3EPL - chains A and E of the 4 polymer chains in the assembly; structure by X-ray diffraction, 3.60 A resolution.

[Chain A]
Molecule: tRNA isopentenyltransferase
Source organism: Saccharomyces cerevisiae
Notes: EC 2.5.1.8
Reference sequence: P07884 (MOD5_YEAST); numbering as in UniProt (aligned over 13-421)
Chain sequence (409 residues; each row starts with the number of its first residue):
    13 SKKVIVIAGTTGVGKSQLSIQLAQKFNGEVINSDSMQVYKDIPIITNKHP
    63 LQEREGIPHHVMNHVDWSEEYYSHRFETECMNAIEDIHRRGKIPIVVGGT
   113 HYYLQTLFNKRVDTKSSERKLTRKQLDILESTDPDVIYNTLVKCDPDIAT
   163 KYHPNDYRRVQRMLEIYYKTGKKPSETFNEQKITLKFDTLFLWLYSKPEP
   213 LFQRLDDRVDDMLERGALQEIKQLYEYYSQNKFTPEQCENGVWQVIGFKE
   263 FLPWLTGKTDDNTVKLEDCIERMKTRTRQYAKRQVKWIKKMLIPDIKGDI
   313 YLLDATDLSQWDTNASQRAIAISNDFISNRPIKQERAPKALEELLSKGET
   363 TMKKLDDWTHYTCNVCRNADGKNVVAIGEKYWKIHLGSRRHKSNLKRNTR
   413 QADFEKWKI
Disordered / not traced: 269-275
Metal / ion sites: Zn2+: Cys375, Cys378, His397, His403
Ligand contacts: dimethylallyl diphosphate (DMA): Thr22, Thr23, Gly24, Val25, Gly26, Lys27, Ser28, Gln29, Asn59, His61, Arg220
Swiss-Prot annotation at these positions:
  - zinc finger: Tyr373 to Arg409 (Matrin-type)
  - region: Asp46 to Gln49 (Interaction with substrate tRNA), Arg170 to Arg174 (Interaction with substrate tRNA), Phe199 to Tyr207 (Core aggregation region), Pro210 to Glu232 (Interaction with isopentenylpyrophosphate transferase), Gln256 to Ile258 (Interaction with substrate tRNA), Arg284 to Lys302 (Interaction with substrate tRNA)
  - binding site (ATP): Gly21 to Ser28
  - binding site (dimethylallyl diphosphate): Thr23 to Ser28
  - binding site (Zn(2+)): Cys375, Cys378, His397, His403
  - site (Interaction with substrate tRNA): Thr112, Gln193
From the paper describing this entry:
  - specificity-determining residues: Gln193 (by similarity / conservation)
  - catalytic residues: Thr23, Asp46, Arg220 (proposed by the authors, not directly observed)

[Chain E]
Molecule: tRNA
Sequence (69 nucleotides; numbered 2 to 71; 1 number in that range is skipped by the numbering (no residue carries it; nothing is unmodelled there); the number before each row is that of its first residue):
     2 CUCGUAUGGCGCAGU
    18 GGUAGCGCAGCAGAUUGCAXAUCUGUUGGUCCUUAGUUCGAUCCUGAGUG
    68 CGAG
Modified positions: 6IA (N6-isopentenyl-adenosine-5'-monophosphate) at position 37
Ligand contacts: Mg2+ (MG): U55, C56, G57

[Chain A / chain E interface]
Residue-residue contacts (85; chain A residue first):
  Thr23(A) with 6IA_37(E), base contact
  Asp46(A) with 6IA_37(E), base contact
  Met48(A) with 6IA_37(E), base contact
  Asn59(A) with 6IA_37(E), base contact
  Tyr83(A) with A36(E), phosphate contact
  Tyr84(A) with G34(E), base contact; C35(E), sugar contact; A36(E), phosphate contact
  Ser85(A) with C35(E), phosphate contact; A36(E), hydrogen bond to the phosphate
  His86(A) with G34(E), stacking on the base
  Thr112(A) with A36(E), phosphate contact; 6IA_37(E), hydrogen bond to the phosphate
  Tyr114(A) with U32(E), sugar contact; U33(E), phosphate contact; C35(E), phosphate contact; A36(E), stacking on the base
  Tyr115(A) with A36(E), hydrogen bond to the phosphate
  Gln117(A) with U33(E), sugar contact
  Lys122(A) with U33(E), base contact
  Arg123(A) with G34(E), phosphate contact
  Val124(A) with G34(E), phosphate contact
  Lys127(A) with G34(E), hydrogen bond to the base
  Lys163(A) with U32(E), salt bridge to the phosphate
  Tyr164(A) with U32(E), phosphate contact; U33(E), hydrogen bond to the phosphate
  His165(A) with U41(E), sugar contact
  Asn167(A) with C40(E), sugar contact; U41(E), hydrogen bond to the phosphate
  Asp168(A) with C40(E), sugar contact
  Arg170(A) with C35(E), hydrogen bond to the sugar; A38(E), hydrogen bond to the base; U39(E), hydrogen bond to the sugar
  Arg171(A) with A31(E), base contact; U32(E), base contact; U33(E), salt bridge to the phosphate; A36(E), base contact; A38(E), hydrogen bond to the base; U39(E), hydrogen bond to the base
  Gln173(A) with C35(E), base contact
  Arg174(A) with G34(E), salt bridge to the phosphate
  Phe190(A) with U33(E), stacking on the base
  Gln193(A) with U33(E), hydrogen bond to the base
  Arg220(A) with 6IA_37(E), base contact
  Glu251(A) with A38(E), hydrogen bond to the sugar; U39(E), phosphate contact
  Gln256(A) with 6IA_37(E), hydrogen bond to the sugar; A38(E), phosphate contact
  Arg284(A) with C25(E), phosphate contact; A26(E), salt bridge to the phosphate
  Thr287(A) with A26(E), phosphate contact
  Arg288(A) with 6IA_37(E), hydrogen bond to the sugar
  Gln291(A) with A26(E), hydrogen bond to the phosphate; G27(E), hydrogen bond to the phosphate
  Tyr292(A) with 6IA_37(E), hydrogen bond to the phosphate
  Lys294(A) with G27(E), salt bridge to the phosphate; C28(E), salt bridge to the phosphate
  Arg295(A) with 6IA_37(E), sugar contact; A38(E), salt bridge to the phosphate
  Lys298(A) with A29(E), salt bridge to the phosphate
  Trp299(A) with U32(E), base contact; A36(E), base contact
  Lys302(A) with G30(E), salt bridge to the phosphate; A31(E), salt bridge to the phosphate
  Met303(A) with U32(E), phosphate contact
  Lys365(A) with G30(E), phosphate contact
  Lys366(A) with A31(E), phosphate contact
  Leu367(A) with G30(E), sugar contact; A31(E), hydrogen bond to the phosphate
  Asn380(A) with G42(E), hydrogen bond to the phosphate
  Val386(A) with G42(E), phosphate contact
  Tyr393(A) with A29(E), sugar contact; G30(E), hydrogen bond to the sugar
  Ile396(A) with U43(E), sugar contact
  His397(A) with U43(E), salt bridge to the phosphate
  Ser400(A) with U43(E), hydrogen bond to the phosphate; U44(E), phosphate contact
  Arg401(A) with U44(E), hydrogen bond to the phosphate; G45(E), salt bridge to the phosphate; G46(E), salt bridge to the phosphate
  Arg402(A) with G42(E), salt bridge to the phosphate; U43(E), salt bridge to the phosphate
  Ser405(A) with G22(E), hydrogen bond to the phosphate
  Lys408(A) with A21(E), salt bridge to the phosphate
  Arg412(A) with U20(E), salt bridge to the phosphate
Also at the interface, not in a pair above, chain A (63 interface residues in all): Ser47, Ile57, Thr58, Met175, Ile178, Trp370, Val387, Gly399

[Summary]
63 residues of chain A and 25 residues of chain E are in contact, with 24 hydrogen bonds, 17 salt bridges and
3 aromatic stacking contacts. Among the polar pairs are Lys127(A)-G34(E), Arg170(A)-A38(E) and
Arg171(A)-A38(E). Chain A binds dimethylallyl diphosphate. Chain E binds Mg2+. The paper reports catalytic
residues Thr23(A), Asp46(A) and Arg220(A); the specificity determinant Gln193(A).
Chain A is tRNA isopentenyltransferase (Saccharomyces cerevisiae) and chain E is tRNA; the structure,
Crystallographic snapshots of eukaryotic dimethylallyltransferase acting on tRNA: Insight into tRNA
recognition and reaction mechanism, was determined by X-ray diffraction together with 3EPH, 3EPJ and 3EPK from
the same study.
